PDB entry 3TF7 | X-ray diffraction, 2.75 A resolution | chains C and B of the 3 polymer chains in the assembly

Chain C:
Name: 42F3 Mut7 scFv (42F3 alpha chain, linker, 42F3 beta chain)
Organism: Mus musculus
Notes: antibody fragment or engineered binder
Sequence (256 residues; numbered -2 to 253; the number before each row is that of its first residue; numbers below 1 keep their minus sign (Met-2 is residue -2)):
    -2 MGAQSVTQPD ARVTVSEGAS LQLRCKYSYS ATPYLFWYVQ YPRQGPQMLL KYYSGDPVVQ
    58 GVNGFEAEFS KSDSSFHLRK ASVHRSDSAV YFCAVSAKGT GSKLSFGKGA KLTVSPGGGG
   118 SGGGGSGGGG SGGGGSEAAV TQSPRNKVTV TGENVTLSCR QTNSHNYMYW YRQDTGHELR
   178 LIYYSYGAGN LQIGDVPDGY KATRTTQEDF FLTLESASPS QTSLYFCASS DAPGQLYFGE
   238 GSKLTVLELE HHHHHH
Not modelled in the structure: -2 to 0, 114-134
Disulfides: Cys22-Cys90, Cys156-Cys224

Chain B:
Name: QL9 peptide (QLSPFPFDL)
Sequence (9 residues; row label = number of the first residue in the row):
     1 QLSPFPFDL

Chain C / chain B interface:
Residue-residue contacts - 7 pairs, chain C then chain B:
  Tyr31(C) - Pro4(B)
  Asn163(C) - Asp8(B)  hydrogen bond
  Tyr164(C) - Phe5(B)
  Tyr183(C) - Phe5(B)  hydrophobic
  Tyr183(C) - Asp8(B)  hydrogen bond
  Ala229(C) - Phe7(B)  hydrophobic
  Pro230(C) - Phe7(B)
Interface residues without a listed pair, chain C (8 interface residues in all): Tyr50, Asp228

Summary:
8 residues of chain C and 4 residues of chain B are in contact; the contacts include 2 hydrogen bonds. Polar
contacts include Asn163(C)-Asp8(B) and Tyr183(C)-Asp8(B).
Chain C is 42F3 Mut7 scFv (42F3 alpha chain, linker, 42F3 beta chain) (Mus musculus) and chain B is QL9
peptide (QLSPFPFDL); the structure, 42F3 QL9/H2-Ld complex, was determined by X-ray diffraction, deposited
together with 3TFK, 3TJH and 3TPU.
